PDB entry 8BDR | electron microscopy, 2.70 A resolution | chains B and C of the 6 polymer chains in the assembly

== Chain B ==
Protein: RNA-directed RNA polymerase catalytic subunit
Source organism: Influenza B virus (B/Memphis/13/2003)
Notes: EC 2.7.7.48
UniProt: Q5V8Y6 (Q5V8Y6_9INFB); numbering as in UniProt (aligned over 1-752)
Amino-acid sequence (772 residues; each row starts with the number of its first residue; numbers below 1 keep their minus sign (Gly-8 is residue -8)):
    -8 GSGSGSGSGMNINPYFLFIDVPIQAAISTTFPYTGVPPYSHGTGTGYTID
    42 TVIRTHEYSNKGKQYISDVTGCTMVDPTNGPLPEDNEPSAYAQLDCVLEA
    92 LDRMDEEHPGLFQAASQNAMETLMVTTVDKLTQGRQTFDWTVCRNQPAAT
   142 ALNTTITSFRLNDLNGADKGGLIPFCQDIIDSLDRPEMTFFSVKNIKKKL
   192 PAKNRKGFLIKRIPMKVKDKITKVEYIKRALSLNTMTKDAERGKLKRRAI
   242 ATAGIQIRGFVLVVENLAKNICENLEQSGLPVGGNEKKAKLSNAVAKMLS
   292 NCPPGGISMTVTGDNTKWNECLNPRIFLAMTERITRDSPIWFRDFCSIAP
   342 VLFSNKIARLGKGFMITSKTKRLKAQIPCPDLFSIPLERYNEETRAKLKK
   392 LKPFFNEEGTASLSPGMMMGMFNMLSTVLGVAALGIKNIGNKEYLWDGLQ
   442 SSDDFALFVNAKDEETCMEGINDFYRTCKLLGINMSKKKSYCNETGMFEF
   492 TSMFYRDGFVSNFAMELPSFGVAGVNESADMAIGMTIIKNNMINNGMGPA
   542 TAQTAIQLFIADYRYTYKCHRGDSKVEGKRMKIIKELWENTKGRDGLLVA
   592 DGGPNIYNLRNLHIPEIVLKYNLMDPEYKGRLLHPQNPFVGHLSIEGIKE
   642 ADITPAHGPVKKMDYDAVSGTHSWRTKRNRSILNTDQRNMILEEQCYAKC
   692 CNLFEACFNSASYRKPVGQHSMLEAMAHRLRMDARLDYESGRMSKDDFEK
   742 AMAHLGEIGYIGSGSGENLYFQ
Disordered / not traced: -8 to -1, 194-198, 636-654, 750-763
Construct notes: expression tag (-8 to 0, 753-763)
Ion coordination: Mg2+ site 1: Asp444 (shared with 1 residue of chain M); Mg2+ site 2 near Asp445 (its only coordinating residue here)

== Chain C ==
Protein: Polymerase basic protein 2
Source organism: Influenza B virus (B/Memphis/13/2003)
UniProt: Q5V8X3 (Q5V8X3_9INFB); residues 1-770 here = UniProt positions 1-770
Amino-acid sequence (798 residues; numbered -8 to 789; the number before each row is that of its first residue; numbers below 1 keep their minus sign (Gly-8 is residue -8)):
    -8 GSGSGSGSGMTLAKIELLKQLLRDNEAKTVLKQTTVDQYNIIRKFNTSRI
    42 EKNPSLRMKWAMCSNFPLALTKGDMANRIPLEYKGIQLKTNAEDIGTKGQ
    92 MCSIAAVTWWNTYGPIGDTEGFERVYESFFLRKMRLDNATWGRITFGPVE
   142 RVRKRVLLNPLTKEMPPDEASNVIMEILFPKEAGIPRESTWIHRELIKEK
   192 REKLKGTMITPIVLAYMLERELVARRRFLPVAGATSAEFIEMLHCLQGEN
   242 WRQIYHPGGNKLTESRSQSMIVACRKIIRRSIVASNPLELAVEIANKTVI
   292 DTEPLKSCLAAIDGGDVACDIIRAALGLKIRQRQRFGRLELKRISGRGFK
   342 NDEEILIGNGTIQKIGIWDGEEEFHVRCGECRGILKKSKMKLEKLLINSA
   392 KKEDMRDLIILCMVFSQDTRMFQGVRGEINFLNRAGQLLSPMYQLQRYFL
   442 NRSNDLFDQWGYEESPKASELHGINESMNASDYTLKGVVVTRNVIDDFSS
   492 TETEKVSITKNLSLIKRTGEVIMGANDVSELESQAQLMITYDTPKMWEMG
   542 TTKELVQNTYQWVLKNLVTLKAQFLLGKEDMFQWDAFEAFESIIPQKMAG
   592 QYSGFARAVLKQMRDQEVMKTDQFIKLLPFCFSPPKLRSNGEPYQFLKLV
   642 LKGGGENFIEVRKGSPLFSYNPQTEVLTICGRMMSLKGKIEDEERNRSMG
   692 NAVLAGFLVSGKYDPDLGDFKTIEELEKLKPGEKANILLYQGKPVKVVKR
   742 KRYSALSNDISQGIKRQRMTVESMGWALSGWSHPQFEKGSGSENLYFQ
Disordered / not traced: -8 to 0, 83-88, 485-493, 741-789
Construct notes: expression tag (-8 to 0, 771-789)
Small-molecule neighbours: 7-methyl-gpppa (GTA; p1-7-methylguanosine-P3-adenosine-5',5'-triphosphate): Ser258, Gln259, Ile262, Arg266, Gly306, Gln325, Arg326, Arg334, Lys341, Trp359, Glu363, Lys378, Phe406, Gln408, Ser431, Met433, Tyr434, Ser520, Leu522

== Chain B / chain C interface ==
Contacting residue pairs (258; chain B residue first):
  Asp11(B) - Met674(C)
  Pro13(B) - Met674(C)
  Tyr30(B) - Asn44(C)  hydrogen bond
  Ala105(B) - Glu419(C)
  Asp120(B) - Ile32(C)
  Thr123(B) - Ile32(C)
  Thr123(B) - Lys35(C)  hydrogen bond
  Arg126(B) - Lys43(C)
  Gln127(B) - Arg40(C)
  Pro138(B) - Asn37(C)
  Ala140(B) - Ile32(C)
  Ala140(B) - Lys35(C)
  Thr141(B) - Phe36(C)
  Thr141(B) - Asn37(C)  hydrogen bond (side chain-backbone)
  Leu143(B) - Ile32(C)  hydrophobic
  Asn144(B) - Ile33(C)
  Asn144(B) - Phe36(C)
  Arg151(B) - Gln24(C)  hydrogen bond (side chain-backbone)
  Arg151(B) - Gln29(C)  hydrogen bond
  Ala158(B) - Gln29(C)  hydrogen bond (backbone-side chain)
  Asp159(B) - Thr26(C)
  Asp159(B) - Gln29(C)  hydrogen bond
  Gly161(B) - Asp28(C)
  Pro272(B) - Arg425(C)
  Val273(B) - Arg425(C)
  Asn276(B) - Arg144(C)  hydrogen bond
  Asn276(B) - Phe219(C)  hydrogen bond (side chain-backbone)
  Asn276(B) - Leu220(C)
  Asn276(B) - Pro221(C)
  Glu277(B) - Phe219(C)
  Glu277(B) - Arg425(C)  salt bridge
  Glu277(B) - Ala426(C)
  Lys279(B) - Arg144(C)
  Ala280(B) - Arg144(C)
  Lys281(B) - Arg425(C)
  Lys281(B) - Ala426(C)
  Asn284(B) - Ala426(C)
  Ala287(B) - Gly646(C)
  Ala287(B) - Glu647(C)
  Ser291(B) - Gly646(C)
  Gly296(B) - Leu638(C)
  Ile298(B) - Gln732(C)
  Glu455(B) - Gln732(C)
  Glu485(B) - Gln732(C)
  Asp498(B) - Pro657(C)
  Val513(B) - Ser46(C)
  Ala514(B) - Pro45(C)
  Ala514(B) - Ser46(C)  hydrogen bond (backbone-backbone)
  Gly515(B) - Pro45(C)
  Gly515(B) - Met49(C)
  Val516(B) - Met49(C)
  Lys530(B) - His235(C)
  Met533(B) - His235(C)
  Ile534(B) - Arg142(C)  hydrogen bond (backbone-side chain)
  Ile534(B) - Pro221(C)
  Ile534(B) - Leu234(C)  hydrophobic
  Ile534(B) - His235(C)
  Asn535(B) - Pro221(C)
  Asp553(B) - Lys50(C)  salt bridge
  Thr557(B) - Lys50(C)  hydrogen bond
  Thr557(B) - Met53(C)
  Tyr558(B) - Met49(C)
  Tyr558(B) - Met53(C)  hydrophobic
  Tyr558(B) - Ile95(C)
  Lys559(B) - Met53(C)
  Lys559(B) - Cys54(C)
  Lys570(B) - Ile77(C)
  Arg571(B) - Ile95(C)
  Arg571(B) - Thr99(C)  hydrogen bond
  Lys573(B) - Lys75(C)
  Lys573(B) - Ile77(C)
  Ile574(B) - Ala96(C)
  Ile574(B) - Thr99(C)
  Ile574(B) - Trp100(C)
  Ile574(B) - Thr103(C)
  Ile575(B) - Thr99(C)
  Glu577(B) - Tyr74(C)  hydrogen bond
  Glu577(B) - Lys75(C)  salt bridge
  Glu577(B) - Tyr104(C)  hydrogen bond
  Leu578(B) - Thr103(C)
  Asn581(B) - Tyr104(C)
  Asp592(B) - Asn102(C)  hydrogen bond
  Leu600(B) - His235(C)  hydrogen bond (backbone-side chain)
  Leu600(B) - Cys236(C)  hydrophobic
  Arg601(B) - Leu127(C)
  Arg601(B) - Trp132(C)
  Arg601(B) - Met233(C)
  Arg601(B) - Cys236(C)
  Asn602(B) - Leu127(C)
  His604(B) - Arg123(C)  hydrogen bond (backbone-side chain)
  His604(B) - Met233(C)
  Ile605(B) - Arg123(C)
  Ile605(B) - Lys124(C)
  Pro606(B) - Phe120(C)  hydrophobic
  Ile608(B) - Phe113(C)  hydrophobic
  Val609(B) - Phe120(C)
  Val609(B) - Phe121(C)  hydrophobic
  Val609(B) - Lys124(C)  hydrogen bond (backbone-side chain)
  Tyr612(B) - Thr110(C)
  Tyr612(B) - Phe113(C)  hydrophobic
  Tyr612(B) - Glu114(C)
  Tyr612(B) - Phe121(C)  hydrophobic
  Asn613(B) - Lys124(C)
  Glu618(B) - Ile107(C)
  Tyr619(B) - Asn102(C)
  Lys620(B) - Thr110(C)
  Gly621(B) - Gly108(C)  hydrogen bond (backbone-backbone)
  Arg622(B) - Trp101(C)  hydrogen bond (backbone-side chain)
  Arg622(B) - Asn102(C)
  Arg622(B) - Thr103(C)  hydrogen bond (side chain-backbone)
  Arg622(B) - Tyr104(C)
  Arg622(B) - Gly105(C)  hydrogen bond (side chain-backbone)
  Arg622(B) - Pro106(C)
  Arg622(B) - Ile107(C)
  Leu623(B) - Asn102(C)
  Leu624(B) - Asp109(C)
  Leu624(B) - Thr110(C)
  Leu624(B) - Phe113(C)  hydrophobic
  His625(B) - Met66(C)
  His625(B) - Trp101(C)
  His625(B) - Pro106(C)
  His625(B) - Ile107(C)
  His625(B) - Gly108(C)
  Pro626(B) - Asp109(C)
  Gln627(B) - Met66(C)
  Asn628(B) - Trp101(C)
  Pro629(B) - Leu61(C)
  Pro629(B) - Thr62(C)  hydrogen bond (backbone-side chain)
  Pro629(B) - Ala67(C)
  Pro629(B) - Ile70(C)  hydrophobic
  Pro629(B) - Trp101(C)
  Phe630(B) - Leu61(C)  hydrophobic
  Phe630(B) - Ile70(C)  hydrophobic
  Phe630(B) - Ala97(C)
  Phe630(B) - Val98(C)  hydrophobic
  Phe630(B) - Trp101(C)  hydrophobic
  Val631(B) - Thr62(C)
  Gly632(B) - Thr62(C)
  His633(B) - Thr62(C)
  Leu634(B) - Thr201(C)
  Tyr656(B) - Met199(C)
  Tyr656(B) - Ile200(C)
  Tyr656(B) - Thr201(C)
  Tyr656(B) - Pro202(C)
  Asp657(B) - Met199(C)  hydrogen bond (backbone-backbone)
  Asp657(B) - Ile200(C)
  Asp657(B) - Thr201(C)  hydrogen bond (backbone-backbone)
  Val659(B) - Gly112(C)
  Val659(B) - Phe113(C)
  Val659(B) - Val116(C)  hydrophobic
  Val659(B) - Tyr117(C)  hydrophobic
  Val659(B) - Ile200(C)  hydrophobic
  Val659(B) - Val204(C)  hydrophobic
  Thr662(B) - Val98(C)
  Thr662(B) - Trp101(C)
  Thr662(B) - Asn102(C)  hydrogen bond
  His663(B) - Val98(C)
  His663(B) - Asn102(C)  hydrogen bond
  Trp665(B) - Met49(C)  hydrophobic
  Trp665(B) - Met53(C)  hydrophobic
  Trp665(B) - Leu59(C)  hydrophobic
  Trp665(B) - Val98(C)
  Arg666(B) - Leu59(C)
  Arg666(B) - Ala60(C)  hydrogen bond (backbone-backbone)
  Thr667(B) - Pro58(C)
  Thr667(B) - Leu59(C)
  Lys668(B) - Pro58(C)  hydrogen bond (backbone-backbone)
  Lys668(B) - Lys89(C)  hydrogen bond (side chain-backbone)
  Lys668(B) - Gly90(C)
  Lys668(B) - Met92(C)
  Arg669(B) - Ile41(C)
  Arg669(B) - Glu42(C)
  Arg671(B) - Asn37(C)
  Arg671(B) - Ser39(C)
  Arg671(B) - Arg40(C)
  Arg671(B) - Ile41(C)
  Arg671(B) - Glu42(C)
  Met681(B) - Thr38(C)
  Glu684(B) - Phe36(C)
  Glu685(B) - Thr38(C)  hydrogen bond
  Cys687(B) - Ala18(C)  hydrophobic
  Cys687(B) - Val21(C)  hydrophobic
  Tyr688(B) - Val21(C)  hydrophobic
  Tyr688(B) - Phe36(C)  hydrophobic
  Lys690(B) - Leu12(C)
  Cys691(B) - Leu12(C)  hydrophobic
  Cys691(B) - Ala18(C)
  Cys692(B) - Tyr30(C)  hydrophobic
  Cys692(B) - Ile33(C)  hydrophobic
  Cys692(B) - Arg34(C)
  Asn693(B) - Arg34(C)
  Leu694(B) - Leu8(C)  hydrophobic
  Leu694(B) - Leu9(C)  hydrophobic
  Phe695(B) - Val27(C)  hydrophobic
  Phe695(B) - Tyr30(C)  hydrophobic
  Glu696(B) - Tyr30(C)  hydrogen bond
  Glu696(B) - Arg34(C)  salt bridge
  Ala697(B) - Lys5(C)  hydrogen bond (backbone-side chain)
  Phe699(B) - Glu173(C)
  Asn700(B) - Phe170(C)
  Asn700(B) - Glu173(C)  hydrogen bond (backbone-side chain)
  Ser701(B) - Met166(C)
  Ser701(B) - Phe170(C)
  Ser701(B) - Glu173(C)
  Ala702(B) - Tyr30(C)
  Tyr704(B) - Ser162(C)  hydrogen bond
  Tyr704(B) - Ile165(C)
  Tyr704(B) - Met166(C)  hydrophobic
  Tyr704(B) - Ile203(C)  hydrophobic
  Tyr704(B) - Ala206(C)  hydrophobic
  Tyr704(B) - Glu210(C)  hydrogen bond
  Arg705(B) - Ser162(C)  hydrogen bond
  Arg705(B) - Asn163(C)  hydrogen bond
  Arg705(B) - Met166(C)
  Lys706(B) - Asn31(C)
  Pro707(B) - Val27(C)  hydrophobic
  Pro707(B) - Asp28(C)
  Pro707(B) - Tyr30(C)  hydrophobic
  Pro707(B) - Asn31(C)  hydrogen bond (backbone-side chain)
  Val708(B) - Val27(C)
  Val708(B) - Asp28(C)
  Gly709(B) - Thr26(C)
  Gly709(B) - Val27(C)  hydrogen bond (backbone-backbone)
  Gly709(B) - Asp28(C)  hydrogen bond (backbone-backbone)
  Gln710(B) - Thr26(C)
  Gln710(B) - Asp28(C)
  His711(B) - Thr26(C)
  His711(B) - Val27(C)  hydrogen bond (backbone-backbone)
  Ser712(B) - Leu22(C)
  Ser712(B) - Lys23(C)
  Ser712(B) - Thr25(C)
  Ser712(B) - Val27(C)
  Met713(B) - Leu22(C)
  Met713(B) - Thr25(C)  hydrogen bond (backbone-backbone)
  Met713(B) - Thr26(C)
  Met713(B) - Tyr30(C)  hydrophobic
  Met713(B) - Ile33(C)  hydrophobic
  Leu714(B) - Leu13(C)  hydrophobic
  Leu714(B) - Leu22(C)  hydrogen bond (backbone-backbone)
  Leu714(B) - Lys23(C)
  Ala716(B) - Val27(C)  hydrophobic
  Met717(B) - Leu9(C)  hydrophobic
  Arg720(B) - Lys172(C)
  Arg720(B) - Glu173(C)  salt bridge
  Leu721(B) - Thr2(C)
  Leu721(B) - Lys5(C)
  Leu721(B) - Ile6(C)  hydrophobic
  Leu721(B) - Leu9(C)  hydrophobic
  Asp724(B) - Thr2(C)
  Ala725(B) - Thr2(C)
  Asp728(B) - Thr2(C)  hydrogen bond
  Asp738(B) - Leu3(C)
  Ala742(B) - Ile6(C)  hydrophobic
  His745(B) - Ile6(C)
  His745(B) - Lys10(C)  hydrogen bond
  Leu746(B) - Ile6(C)  hydrophobic
  Glu748(B) - Lys10(C)
  Ile749(B) - Leu13(C)  hydrophobic
Interface residues without a listed pair, chain B (149 interface residues in all): Val12, Ile147, Glu264, Asn265, Leu290, Pro295, Asn517, Glu518, Pro540, Leu603, Leu610, Ser660, Asn670, Gln678, Ala689, Ser703, Lys741
Interface residues without a listed pair, chain C (128 interface residues in all): Glu7, Glu17, Ser55, Asn56, Leu79, Cys93, Tyr207, Glu232, Trp242, Asn421, Gln428, Lys639, Phe649, Lys654

== Overview ==
149 residues of chain B and 128 residues of chain C are in contact; the contacts include 47 hydrogen bonds and
5 salt bridges. Polar contacts include Glu277(B)-Arg425(C), Asp553(B)-Lys50(C) and Glu577(B)-Lys75(C). Chain C
binds 7-methyl-gpppa.
Here chain B is RNA-directed RNA polymerase catalytic subunit and chain C is Polymerase basic protein 2, both
from Influenza B virus (B/Memphis/13/2003). Entry 8BDR (Early transcription elongation state of influenza
B/Mem polymerase backtracked due to double incoproation of nucleotide analogue ...) was determined by electron
microscopy together with 7R1F, 8BE0 and 8BF5 from the same study.
